Entry 6X43 (electron microscopy, 3.60 A resolution); this record covers chains I and Q of the 9 polymer chains in the assembly.

[Chain I]
Protein: DNA-directed RNA polymerase subunit beta
Organism: Escherichia coli
Notes: EC 2.7.7.6
UniProt: P0A8V4 (RPOB_ECO57); residues 1-1342 here = UniProt positions 1-1342
Sequence (1342 residues; row label = number of the first residue in the row):
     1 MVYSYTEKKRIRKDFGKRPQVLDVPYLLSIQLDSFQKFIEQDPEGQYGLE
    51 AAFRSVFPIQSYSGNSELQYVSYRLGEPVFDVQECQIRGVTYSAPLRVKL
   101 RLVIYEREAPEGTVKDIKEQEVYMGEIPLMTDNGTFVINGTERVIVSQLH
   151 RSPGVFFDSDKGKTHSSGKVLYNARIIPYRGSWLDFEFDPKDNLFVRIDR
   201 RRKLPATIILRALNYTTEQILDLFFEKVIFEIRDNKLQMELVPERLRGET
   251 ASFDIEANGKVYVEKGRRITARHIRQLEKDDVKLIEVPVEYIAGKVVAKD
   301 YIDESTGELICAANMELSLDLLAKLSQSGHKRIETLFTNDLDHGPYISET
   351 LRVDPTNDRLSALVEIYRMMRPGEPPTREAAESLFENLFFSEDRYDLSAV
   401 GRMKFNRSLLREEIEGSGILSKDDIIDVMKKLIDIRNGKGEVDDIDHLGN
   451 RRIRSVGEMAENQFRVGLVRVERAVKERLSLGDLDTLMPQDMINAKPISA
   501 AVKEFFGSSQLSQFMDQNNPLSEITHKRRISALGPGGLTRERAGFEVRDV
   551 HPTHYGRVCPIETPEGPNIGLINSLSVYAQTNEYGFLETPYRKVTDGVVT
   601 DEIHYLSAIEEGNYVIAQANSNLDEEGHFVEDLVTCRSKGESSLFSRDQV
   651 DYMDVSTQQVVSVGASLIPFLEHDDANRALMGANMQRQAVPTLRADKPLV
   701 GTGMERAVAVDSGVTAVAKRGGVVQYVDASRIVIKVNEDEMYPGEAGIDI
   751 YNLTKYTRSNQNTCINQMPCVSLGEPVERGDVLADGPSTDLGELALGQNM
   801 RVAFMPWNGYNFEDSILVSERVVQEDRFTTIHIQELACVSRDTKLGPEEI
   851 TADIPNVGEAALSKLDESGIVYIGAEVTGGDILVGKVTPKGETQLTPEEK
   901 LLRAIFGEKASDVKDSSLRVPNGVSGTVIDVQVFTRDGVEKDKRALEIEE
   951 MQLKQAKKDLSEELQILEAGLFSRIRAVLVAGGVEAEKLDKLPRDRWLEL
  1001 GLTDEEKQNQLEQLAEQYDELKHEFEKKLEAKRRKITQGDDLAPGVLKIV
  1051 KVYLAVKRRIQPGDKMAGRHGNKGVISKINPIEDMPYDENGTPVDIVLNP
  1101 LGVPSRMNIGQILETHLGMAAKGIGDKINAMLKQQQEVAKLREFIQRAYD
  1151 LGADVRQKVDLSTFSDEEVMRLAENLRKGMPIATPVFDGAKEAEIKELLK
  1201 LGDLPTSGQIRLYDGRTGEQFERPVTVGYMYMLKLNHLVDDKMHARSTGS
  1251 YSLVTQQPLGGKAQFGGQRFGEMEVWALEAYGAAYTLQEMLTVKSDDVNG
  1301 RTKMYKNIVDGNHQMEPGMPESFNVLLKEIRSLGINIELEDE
Disordered / not traced: 1, 891-914, 1342
UniProt features mapped onto this chain:
  - modified residue (N6-acetyllysine): Lys1022, Lys1200

[Chain Q]
Molecule: 64-nt DNA strand
Sequence (64 nucleotides; each row starts with the number of its first residue):
     1 CCCAACGGCACCGCTGCAAGGAATAGGATACTTGCGGGCTAGGCTCTTAT
    51 GGCGGCGAATACCC
Disordered / not traced: 1-9, 42-47

[How chain I and chain Q interact]
Contacting residue pairs (26; chain I residue first):
  Arg151(I) - DG51(Q)  base contact
  Lys163(I) - DC53(Q)  salt bridge to the phosphate
  Lys163(I) - DG54(Q)  phosphate contact
  Arg175(I) - DT50(Q)  phosphate contact
  Arg175(I) - DG51(Q)  salt bridge to the phosphate
  Gly181(I) - DT50(Q)  base contact
  Trp183(I) - DT50(Q)  stacking on the base
  Asp199(I) - DA49(Q)  base contact
  Asp199(I) - DT50(Q)  hydrogen bond to the base
  Arg200(I) - DT50(Q)  sugar contact
  Arg200(I) - DG51(Q)  salt bridge to the phosphate
  Arg201(I) - DT48(Q)  base contact
  Ile445(I) - DG51(Q)  base contact
  Asp446(I) - DG51(Q)  base contact
  Arg451(I) - DG51(Q)  hydrogen bond to the base
  Arg470(I) - DG37(Q)  salt bridge to the phosphate
  Pro497(I) - DG37(Q)  phosphate contact
  Ala500(I) - DG37(Q)  sugar contact
  Ala500(I) - DG38(Q)  phosphate contact
  Lys503(I) - DG38(Q)  salt bridge to the phosphate
  Leu538(I) - DG51(Q)  sugar contact
  Thr539(I) - DG52(Q)  hydrogen bond to the phosphate
  Arg542(I) - DG52(Q)  salt bridge to the phosphate
  Asp1041(I) - DC39(Q)  hydrogen bond to the base
  Leu1042(I) - DC39(Q)  hydrogen bond to the base
  Pro1044(I) - DC39(Q)  base contact
Interface residues without a listed pair, chain I (26 interface residues in all): Arg473, Lys496, Gly537, Val547, Ala1043
Interface residues without a listed pair, chain Q (11 interface residues in all): DG36

[In short]
The interface between chain I and chain Q involves 26 residues on one side and 11 on the other; the contacts
include 5 hydrogen bonds, 6 salt bridges and 1 aromatic stacking contact. Polar contacts include
Asp199(I)-DT50(Q), Arg451(I)-DG51(Q) and Asp1041(I)-DC39(Q).
Here chain I is DNA-directed RNA polymerase subunit beta (Escherichia coli) and chain Q is a 64-nt DNA strand.
Entry 6X43 (Mfd-bound E.coli RNA polymerase elongation complex - II state) was determined by electron
microscopy (same publication as 6X26, 6X2F, 6X2N, 6X4W, 6X4Y and 6X50).
